Entry 6WGG (electron microscopy, 8.10 A resolution (very low resolution: no residue pairs are listed; an interface is given only as per-side residue counts)); this record covers chains A and D of the 16 polymer chains in the assembly.

[Chain A]
Protein: Origin recognition complex subunit 1
Source organism: Saccharomyces cerevisiae
Reference sequence: P54784 (ORC1_YEAST); residue numbers follow UniProt; this construct covers 1-913
Amino-acid sequence (913 residues; numbered 1 to 913; the number before each row is that of its first residue):
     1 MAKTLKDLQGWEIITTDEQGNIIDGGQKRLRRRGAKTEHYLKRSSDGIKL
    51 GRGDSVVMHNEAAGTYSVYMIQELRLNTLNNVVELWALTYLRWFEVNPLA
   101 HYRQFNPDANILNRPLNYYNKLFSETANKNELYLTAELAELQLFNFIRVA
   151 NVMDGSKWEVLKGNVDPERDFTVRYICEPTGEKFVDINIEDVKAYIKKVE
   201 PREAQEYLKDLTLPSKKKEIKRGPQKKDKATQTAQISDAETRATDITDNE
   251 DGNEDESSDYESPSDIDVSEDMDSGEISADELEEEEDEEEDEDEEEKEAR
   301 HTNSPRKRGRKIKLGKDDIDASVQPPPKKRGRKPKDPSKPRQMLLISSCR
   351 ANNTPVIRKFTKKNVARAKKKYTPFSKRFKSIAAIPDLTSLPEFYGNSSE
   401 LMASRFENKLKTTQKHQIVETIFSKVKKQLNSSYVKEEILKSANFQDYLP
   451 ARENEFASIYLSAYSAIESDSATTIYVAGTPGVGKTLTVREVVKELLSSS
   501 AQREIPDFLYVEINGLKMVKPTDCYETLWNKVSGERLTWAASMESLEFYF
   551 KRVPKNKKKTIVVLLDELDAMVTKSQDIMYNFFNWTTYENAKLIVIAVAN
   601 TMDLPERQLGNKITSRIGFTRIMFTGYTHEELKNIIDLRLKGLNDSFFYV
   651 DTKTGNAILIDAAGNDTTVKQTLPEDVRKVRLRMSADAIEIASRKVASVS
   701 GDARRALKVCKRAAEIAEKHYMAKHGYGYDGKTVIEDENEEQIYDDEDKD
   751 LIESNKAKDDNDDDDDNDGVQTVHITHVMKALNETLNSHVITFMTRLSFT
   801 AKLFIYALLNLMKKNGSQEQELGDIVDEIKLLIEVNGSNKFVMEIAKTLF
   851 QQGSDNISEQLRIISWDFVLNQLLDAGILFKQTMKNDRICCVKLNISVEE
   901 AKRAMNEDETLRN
Disordered / not traced: 1-403, 435-447, 500-506, 556-559, 660-676, 731-768, 840, 908-913
UniProt features mapped onto this chain:
  - binding site (ATP): V435, G479 to L487, E567, N600, R704, G726 to T733
  - binding site (Mg(2+)): D566, E567
  - modified residue: S237 (Phosphoserine)
Residues lining bound ligands: ATP-gamma-S (AGS; phosphothiophosphoric acid-adenylate ester): S432, S433, L449, P450, T480, P481, G482, V483, G484, K485, T486, L487, E567, Y627, I635, R639, A703, R704, L707

[Chain D]
Protein: Origin recognition complex subunit 4
Source organism: Saccharomyces cerevisiae
Reference sequence: P54791 (ORC4_YEAST); residue numbers follow UniProt; this construct covers 1-529
Amino-acid sequence (529 residues; each row starts with the number of its first residue):
     1 MTISEARLSPQVNLLPIKRHSNEEVEETAAILKKRTIDNEKCKDSDPGFG
    51 SLQRRLLQQLYGTLPTDEKIIFTYLQDCQQEIDRIIKQSIIQKESHSVIL
   101 VGPRQSYKTYLLDYELSLLQQSYKEQFITIRLNGFIHSEQTAINGIATQL
   151 EQQLQKIHGSEEKIDDTSLETISSGSLTEVFEKILLLLDSTTKTRNEDSG
   201 EVDRESITKITVVFIFDEIDTFAGPVRQTLLYNLFDMVEHSRVPVCIFGC
   251 TTKLNILEYLEKRVKSRFSQRVIYMPQIQNLDDMVDAVRNLLTVRSEISP
   301 WVSQWNETLEKELSDPRSNLNRHIRMNFETFRSLPTLKNSIIPLVATSKN
   351 FGSLCTAIKSCSFLDIYNKNQLSNNLTGRLQSLSDLELAILISAARVALR
   401 AKDGSFNFNLAYAEYEKMIKAINSRIPTVAPTTNVGTGQSTFSIDNTIKL
   451 WLKKDVKNVWENLVQLDFFTEKSAVGLRDNATAAFYASNYQFQGTMIPFD
   501 LRSYQMQIILQELRRIIPKSNMYYSWTQL
Disordered / not traced: 1-45, 159-170, 191-206, 427-446
UniProt features mapped onto this chain:
  - modified residue: S9 (Phosphoserine)
Residues lining bound ligands:
  - ATP-gamma-S (AGS; phosphothiophosphoric acid-adenylate ester), molecule 1: Y61, G62, P103, R104, Q105, S106, Y107, K108, T109, Y110, D217, E218, P335, K338
  - ATP-gamma-S (AGS), molecule 2: H240, R263, R267

[Chain A / chain D interface]
At this resolution (8 A) residue pairs are not listed: 81 residues of chain A and 81 of chain D lie at the interface.

[Overview]
The chain A/chain D interface involves 81 residues from each chain. One ATP-gamma-S molecule is bound between
chain A and chain D. Chain D binds ATP-gamma-S. Curated annotation (UniProt) lists 21 ATP-binding residues and
Mg2+-binding residues D566(A) and E567(A) on chain A.
Here chain A is Origin recognition complex subunit 1 and chain D is Origin recognition complex subunit 4, both
from Saccharomyces cerevisiae. Entry 6WGG (Atomic model of pre-insertion mutant OCCM-DNA
complex(ORC-Cdc6-Cdt1-Mcm2-7 with Mcm6 WHD truncation)) was determined by electron microscopy (same
publication as 6WGC, 6WGF and 6WGI).
